PDB entry 7PGH | X-ray diffraction, 4.19 A resolution (low resolution: residue-level contacts below are approximate; hydrogen-bond / salt-bridge calls are withheld) | chains D and E of the 8 polymer chains in the assembly

[Chain D (and E)]
Protein: Ion transport protein, Voltage-gated sodium channel subunit
Organism: Alkalilimnicola ehrlichii (strain ATCC BAA-1101 / DSM 17681 / MLHE-1)
Notes: chain E of this document is another copy of the same molecule, construct and numbering; everything in this record applies to it too
UniProt: chimeric construct of Q0ABW0, Q6TMY8: residues 142-245 from Q0ABW0 (Q0ABW0_ALKEH) positions 142-245 (same numbers); residues 246-279 from Q6TMY8 positions 225-258 (UniProt number = residue number - 21)
Sequence (143 residues; numbered 137 to 279; the number before each row is that of its first residue):
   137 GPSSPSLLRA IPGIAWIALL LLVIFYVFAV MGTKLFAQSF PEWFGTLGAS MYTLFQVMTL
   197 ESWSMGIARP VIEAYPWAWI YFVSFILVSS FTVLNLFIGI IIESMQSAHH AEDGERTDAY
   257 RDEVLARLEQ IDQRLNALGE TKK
Unresolved in the structure: 137-143, 271-279 (chain E: 137-138, 277-279)
Modified / non-standard residues: Mse167, Mse187, Mse194, Mse201, Mse241 (selenomethionine; parent Met)
Differences from the reference sequence: expression tag (137-141); conflict S142 (Ala in Q0ABW0)

[Interface between chain D and chain E]
Pairs across the interface (19):
  L144(D) with Q242(E); H245(E)
  W152(D) with W152(E); L156(E); F227(E); N231(E)
  L155(D) with F227(E)
  L156(D) with F227(E)
  Y162(D) with Mse167(E)
  L183(D) with K170(E)
  Q242(D) with Q242(E)
  H246(D) with H245(E); D249(E)
  Y256(D) with Y256(E)
  V260(D) with Y256(E)
  I267(D) with A262(E); Q266(E)
  D268(D) with E265(E); R270(E)
Interface residues without a listed pair, chain D (18 interface residues in all): R145, A151, G184, G250, T253, L264
Interface residues without a listed pair, chain E (18 interface residues in all): I238, Mse241, R252, E259

[Summary]
The chain D/chain E interface involves 18 residues from each chain.
Both chains are Ion transport protein, Voltage-gated sodium channel subunit (Alkalilimnicola ehrlichii (strain
ATCC BAA-1101 / DSM 17681 / MLHE-1)). Entry 7PGH (NaVAe1/Sp1CTDp (DDM)) was determined by X-ray diffraction,
deposited together with 7PGG, 7PG8, 7PGF and 7PGI.
